1P52 - chain A; structure by X-ray diffraction, 1.90 A resolution.

# Chain A
Name: Arginine kinase
Organism: Limulus polyphemus
Notes: EC 2.7.3.3
Reference sequence: P51541 (KARG_LIMPO); residues 1-357 here = UniProt positions 1-357
Sequence (357 residues; row label = number of the first residue in the row):
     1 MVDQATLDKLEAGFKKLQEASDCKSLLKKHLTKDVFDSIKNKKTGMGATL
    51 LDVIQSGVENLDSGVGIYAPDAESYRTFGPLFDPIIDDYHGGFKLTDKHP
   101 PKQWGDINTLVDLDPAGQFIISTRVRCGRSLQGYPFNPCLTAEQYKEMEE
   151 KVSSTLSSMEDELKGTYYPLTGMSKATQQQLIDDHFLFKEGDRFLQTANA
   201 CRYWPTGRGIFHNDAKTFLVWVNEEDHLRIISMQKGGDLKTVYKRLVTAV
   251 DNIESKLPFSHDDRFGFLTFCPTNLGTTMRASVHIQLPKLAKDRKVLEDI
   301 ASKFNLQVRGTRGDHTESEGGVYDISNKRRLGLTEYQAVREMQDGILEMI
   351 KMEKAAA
Unresolved in the structure: 1
Sequence notes: conflict Gln103 (Glu in P51541), Ala116 (Gly in P51541); engineered mutation Asp314 (Glu in P51541)
Ligand contacts:
  - ADP (adenosine-5'-diphosphate): Ser122, Thr123, Arg124, Arg126, Ile182, His185, Trp221, Arg229, Met233, Arg280, Ser282, Val283, His284, Arg309, Thr311, Arg312, Gly313, Asp314, Asp324
  - D-arginine (DAR): Ser63, Gly64, Val65, Gly66, Tyr68, Phe194, Glu225, Cys271, Thr273, Asn274, Arg309, Asp314, His315

# In short
Chain A binds ADP and D-arginine.
Chain A is Arginine kinase (Limulus polyphemus); the structure, Structure of Arginine kinase E314D mutant, was
determined by X-ray diffraction together with 1P50 from the same study.
